PDB entry 9JLB | electron microscopy, 3.00 A resolution | chains B and C of the 3 polymer chains in the assembly

# Chain B
Molecule: Transcription factor PIF6
Organism: Arabidopsis thaliana
UniProtKB: Q8L5W7 (PIF6_ARATH); residues 1-183 here = UniProt positions 1-183
Sequence (241 residues; each row starts with the number of its first residue; numbers below 1 keep their minus sign (Met-26 is residue -26)):
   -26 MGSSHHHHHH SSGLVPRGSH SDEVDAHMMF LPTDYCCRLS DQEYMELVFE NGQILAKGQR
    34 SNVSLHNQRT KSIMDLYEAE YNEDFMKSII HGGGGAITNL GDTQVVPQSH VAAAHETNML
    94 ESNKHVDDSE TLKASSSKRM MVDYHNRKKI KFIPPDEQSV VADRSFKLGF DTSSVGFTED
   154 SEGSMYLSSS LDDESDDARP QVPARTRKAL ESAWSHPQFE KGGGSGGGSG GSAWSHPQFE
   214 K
Disordered / not traced: -26 to 10, 34-40, 61-214
Sequence notes: initiating methionine (-26); expression tag (-25 to 0, 184-214)

# Chain C
Molecule: Phytochrome B
Organism: Arabidopsis thaliana
UniProtKB: P14713 (PHYB_ARATH); residues 1-1172 here = UniProt positions 1-1172
Sequence (1226 residues; row label = number of the first residue in the row; numbers below 1 keep their minus sign (Met-28 is residue -28)):
   -28 MDYKDDDDKG DYKDDDDKID YKDDDDKGSM VSGVGGSGGG RGGGRGGEEE PSSSHTPNNR
    32 RGGEQAQSSG TKSLRPRSNT ESMSKAIQQY TVDARLHAVF EQSGESGKSF DYSQSLKTTT
    92 YGSSVPEQQI TAYLSRIQRG GYIQPFGCMI AVDESSFRII GYSENAREML GIMPQSVPTL
   152 EKPEILAMGT DVRSLFTSSS SILLERAFVA REITLLNPVW IHSKNTGKPF YAILHRIDVG
   212 VVIDLEPART EDPALSIAGA VQSQKLAVRA ISQLQALPGG DIKLLCDTVV ESVRDLTGYD
   272 RVMVYKFHED EHGEVVAESK RDDLEPYIGL HYPATDIPQA SRFLFKQNRV RMIVDCNATP
   332 VLVVQDDRLT QSMCLVGSTL RAPHGCHSQY MANMGSIASL AMAVIINGNE DDGSNVASGR
   392 SSMRLWGLVV CHHTSSRCIP FPLRYACEFL MQAFGLQLNM ELQLALQMSE KRVLRTQTLL
   452 CDMLLRDSPA GIVTQSPSIM DLVKCDGAAF LYHGKYYPLG VAPSEVQIKD VVEWLLANHA
   512 DSTGLSTDSL GDAGYPGAAA LGDAVCGMAV AYITKRDFLF WFRSHTAKEI KWGGAKHHPE
   572 DKDDGQRMHP RSSFQAFLEV VKSRSQPWET AEMDAIHSLQ LILRDSFKES EAAMNSKVVD
   632 GVVQPCRDMA GEQGIDELGA VAREMVRLIE TATVPIFAVD AGGCINGWNA KIAELTGLSV
   692 EEAMGKSLVS DLIYKENEAT VNKLLSRALR GDEEKNVEVK LKTFSPELQG KAVFVVVNAC
   752 SSKDYLNNIV GVCFVGQDVT SQKIVMDKFI NIQGDYKAIV HSPNPLIPPI FAADENTCCL
   812 EWNMAMEKLT GWSRSEVIGK MIVGEVFGSC CMLKGPDALT KFMIVLHNAI GGQDTDKFPF
   872 PFFDRNGKFV QALLTANKRV SLEGKVIGAF CFLQIPSPEL QQALAVQRRQ DTECFTKAKE
   932 LAYICQVIKN PLSGMRFANS LLEATDLNED QKQLLETSVS CEKQISRIVG DMDLESIEDG
   992 SFVLKREEFF LGSVINAIVS QAMFLLRDRG LQLIRDIPEE IKSIEVFGDQ IRIQQLLAEF
  1052 LLSIIRYAPS QEWVEIHLSQ LSKQMADGFA AIRTEFRMAC PGEGLPPELV RDMFHSSRWT
  1112 SPEGLGLSVC RKILKLMNGE VQYIRESERS YFLIILELPV PRKRPLSTAS GSGDMMLMMP
  1172 YKLGPEQKLI SEEDLNSAVD HHHHHH
Disordered / not traced: -28 to 110, 145-155, 380-392, 566-576, 622-1197
Sequence notes: initiating methionine (-28); expression tag (-27 to 0, 1173-1197)
Covalently attached groups: compound O6E linked to Cys357
Residues lining bound ligands: O6E (3-[5-[[(3R,4R)-3-ethyl-4-methyl-5-oxidanylidene-3,4-dihydropyrrol-2-yl]methyl]-2-[[5-[(4-ethyl-3-methyl-5-oxidanylidene-pyrrol-2-yl)methyl]-3-(3-hydroxy-3-oxopropyl)-4-methyl-1H-pyrrol-2-yl]methyl]-4-methyl-1H-pyrrol-3-yl]propanoic acid): Met274, Tyr276, Leu301, Tyr303, Thr306, Asp307, Ile308, Pro309, Ser312, Phe316, Arg322, Ile324, Arg352, Pro354, His355, His358, Tyr361, Met362, Met365, Ser370, Ala372, Leu399, Val401, His403, Met579, Pro581, Ser584
Swiss-Prot annotation at these positions:
  - binding site (phytochromobilin): Cys357
  - natural variant: Gly9 to Arg12 (deletion: In strain: cv. Kas-1), Glu19 (E19K: In strain: cv. Kas-1), Ile143 (I143L: In strain: cv. Kas-1), Val980 (V980I: In strain: cv. Kas-1), Leu1072 (L1072V: In strain: cv. Kas-1)
  - mutagenesis: Tyr276 (Y276H: In YHB; constitutively active and stronger interaction with PTAC12/HMR/PAP5 in the dark ...)
What the authors report for this chain:
  - binding site for O6E: Cys357
  - mutagenesis - Q109A: decreased binding to PIF6

# Chain B / chain C interface
Pairs across the interface (29; chain B residue first):
  Arg11(B) - Asp266(C)  salt bridge
  Leu12(B) - Gln244(C)
  Leu12(B) - Asp266(C)
  Ser13(B) - Arg240(C)  hydrogen bond (backbone-side chain)
  Asp14(B) - Lys236(C)  salt bridge
  Gln15(B) - Arg240(C)
  Arg42(B) - Asp266(C)  salt bridge
  Ser45(B) - Asp266(C)
  Ile46(B) - Asp266(C)  hydrogen bond (backbone-backbone)
  Ile46(B) - Leu414(C)  hydrophobic
  Met47(B) - Leu267(C)
  Met47(B) - Thr268(C)
  Met47(B) - Arg408(C)
  Met47(B) - Ile410(C)  hydrophobic
  Met47(B) - Pro411(C)
  Met47(B) - Leu414(C)  hydrophobic
  Tyr50(B) - Thr221(C)  hydrogen bond
  Tyr50(B) - Pro411(C)  hydrophobic
  Tyr50(B) - Pro413(C)
  Tyr54(B) - Leu226(C)
  Tyr54(B) - Ala229(C)
  Tyr54(B) - Gly230(C)
  Tyr54(B) - Gln233(C)
  Glu56(B) - Arg220(C)
  Glu56(B) - Thr221(C)
  Glu56(B) - Glu222(C)  hydrogen bond (side chain-backbone)
  Glu56(B) - Asp223(C)
  Glu56(B) - Leu226(C)
  Met59(B) - Asp223(C)
Also at the interface, not in a pair above, chain B (15 interface residues in all): Lys44, Phe58
Also at the interface, not in a pair above, chain C (23 interface residues in all): Leu237, Ala241, Ser263, Gly269
From the paper, about this interface:
  - interface residues, chain B: Ile46(B)
  - hot spots on chain B (mutagenesis) - E19A, R42A, I46A: decreased binding to Phytochrome B (chain C)
  - hot spots on chain C (mutagenesis) - R110A, R177A, L237A: decreased binding to Transcription factor PIF6 (chain B)

# In short
Chain B and chain C form an interface of 15 and 23 residues respectively, with 4 hydrogen bonds and 3 salt
bridges. Among the polar pairs are Arg11(B)-Asp266(C), Asp14(B)-Lys236(C) and Arg42(B)-Asp266(C). The paper
reports a binding site for O6E at Cys357(C); E19A, R42A and I46A of chain B reduce binding to Phytochrome B
(chain C); 7 substitutions were tested in all.
Here chain B is Transcription factor PIF6 and chain C is Phytochrome B, both from Arabidopsis thaliana. Entry
9JLB (Cryo-EM structure of phyB-PIF6beta complex) was determined by electron microscopy together with 9IRK and
9ITF from the same study.
